7M2U - chains A and E of the 11 polymer chains in the assembly; structure by electron microscopy, 8.20 A resolution (very low resolution: no residue pairs are listed; an interface is given only as per-side residue counts).

Chain A:
Molecule: DNA repair protein RAD4
From: Saccharomyces cerevisiae (strain ATCC 204508 / S288c)
UniProt: P14736 (RAD4_YEAST); residues 1-754 here = UniProt positions 1-754
Chain sequence (754 residues; row label = number of the first residue in the row):
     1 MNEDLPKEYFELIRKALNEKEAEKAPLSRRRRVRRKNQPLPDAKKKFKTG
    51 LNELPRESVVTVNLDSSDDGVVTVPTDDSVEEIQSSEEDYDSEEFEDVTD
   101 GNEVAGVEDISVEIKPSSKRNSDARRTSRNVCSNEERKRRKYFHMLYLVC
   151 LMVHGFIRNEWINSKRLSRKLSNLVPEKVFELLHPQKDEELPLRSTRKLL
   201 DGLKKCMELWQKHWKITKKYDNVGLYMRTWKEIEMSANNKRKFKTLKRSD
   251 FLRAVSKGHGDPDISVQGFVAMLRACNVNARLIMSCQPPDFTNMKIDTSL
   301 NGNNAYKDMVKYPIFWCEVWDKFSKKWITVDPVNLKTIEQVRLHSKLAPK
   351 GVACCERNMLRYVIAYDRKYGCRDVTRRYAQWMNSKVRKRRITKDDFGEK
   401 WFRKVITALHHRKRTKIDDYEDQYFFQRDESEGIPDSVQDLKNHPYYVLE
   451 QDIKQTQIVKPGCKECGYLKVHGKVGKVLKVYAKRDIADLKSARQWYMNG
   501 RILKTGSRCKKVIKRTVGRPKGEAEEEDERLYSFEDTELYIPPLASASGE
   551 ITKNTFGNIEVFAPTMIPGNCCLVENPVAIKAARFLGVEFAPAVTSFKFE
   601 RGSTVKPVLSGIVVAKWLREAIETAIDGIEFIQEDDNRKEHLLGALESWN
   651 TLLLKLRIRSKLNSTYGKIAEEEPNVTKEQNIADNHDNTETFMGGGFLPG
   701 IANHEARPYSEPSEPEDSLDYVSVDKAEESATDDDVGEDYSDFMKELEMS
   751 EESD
Not modelled in the structure: 1-540, 629-647, 665-754
Curated features (UniProtKB/Swiss-Prot):
  - DNA-binding region: D250 to F269

Chain E:
Molecule: DNA repair protein RAD33
From: Saccharomyces cerevisiae (strain ATCC 204508 / S288c)
UniProt: Q04231 (RAD33_YEAST); residues 1-177 here = UniProt positions 1-177
Chain sequence (177 residues; numbered 1 to 177; the number before each row is that of its first residue):
     1 MSKSTNVSYERVELFENPKVPIEVEDEILEKYAESSLDHDMTVNELPRFF
    51 KDLQLEPTIWKLVRNEDVIIEGTDVIDFTKLVRCTCQLLILMNNLTVIDD
   101 LWSMLIRNCGRDVDFPQVALRDHVLSVKDLQKISNLIGADQSSGTIEMIS
   151 CATDGKRLFMTYLDFGCVLGKLGYLKM
Not modelled in the structure: 1-93, 110-123, 170-177
Curated features (UniProtKB/Swiss-Prot):
  - modified residue: S2 (N-acetylserine)
  - cross-link: K19 (Glycyl lysine isopeptide (Lys-Gly) (interchain with G-Cter in ubiquitin))
Metal / ion sites: Ca2+ site 1: V124, D129; Ca2+ site 2 near F159 (its only coordinating residue here)

How chain A and chain E interact:
At this resolution (8 A) residue pairs are not listed: 16 residues of chain A and 21 of chain E lie at the interface.

In short:
16 residues of chain A and 21 residues of chain E are in contact. V124(E) and D129(E) coordinate Ca2+ site 1.
Here chain A is DNA repair protein RAD4 and chain E is DNA repair protein RAD33, both from Saccharomyces
cerevisiae (strain ATCC 204508 / S288c). Entry 7M2U (Nucleotide Excision Repair complex TFIIH Rad4-33) was
determined by electron microscopy together with 7K01 and 7K04 from the same study.
